4JYB - chains A and B; structure by X-ray diffraction, 2.10 A resolution.

# Chain A (and B)
Name: Methylmalonyl-CoA mutase accessory protein
Source organism: Methylobacterium extorquens
Notes: chain B of this document is another copy of the same molecule, construct and numbering; everything in this record applies to it too
UniProtKB: C5AP93 (C5AP93_METEA); residues 1-329 here = UniProt positions 1-329
Sequence (337 residues; numbered 1 to 337; the number before each row is that of its first residue):
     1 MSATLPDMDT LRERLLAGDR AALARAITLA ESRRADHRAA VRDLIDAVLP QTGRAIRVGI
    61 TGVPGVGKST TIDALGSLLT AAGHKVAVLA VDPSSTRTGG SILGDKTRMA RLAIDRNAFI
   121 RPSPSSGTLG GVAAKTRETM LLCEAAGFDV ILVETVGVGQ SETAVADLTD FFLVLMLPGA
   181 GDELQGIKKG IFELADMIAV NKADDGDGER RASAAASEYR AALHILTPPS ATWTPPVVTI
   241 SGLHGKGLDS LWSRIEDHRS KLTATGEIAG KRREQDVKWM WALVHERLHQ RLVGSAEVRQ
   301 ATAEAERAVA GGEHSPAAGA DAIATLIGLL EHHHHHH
Not modelled in the structure: 1-6, 330-337 (chain B: 1-6, 180-187, 330-337)
Sequence notes: engineered mutation Phe192 (Leu in C5AP93); expression tag (330-337)
Ligand contacts: GMP-PNP (GNP; phosphoaminophosphonic acid-guanylate ester): Val63, Pro64, Gly65, Val66, Gly67, Lys68, Ser69, Thr70, Arg108, Asn201, Lys202, Asp204, Ser241, Gly242, Leu243
What the authors report for this chain:
  - binding site for GMP-PNP: Lys68, Ser69, Arg108
  - conformationally variable residues (loop rearrangement, side-chain flip): Lys68, Ser69, Leu177 to Lys188
  - contacts within the chain: Lys68-Glu154 (salt bridge), Arg108-Glu154 (salt bridge), Val158-Lys188 (backbone contact), Glu162-Lys188
  - mutagenesis - D182A, E183A, Q185A, K188A: unchanged binding to apo-MCM
  - mutagenesis - D182A, E183A, G186S, K188E: decreased catalytic activity
  - mutagenesis - G186S, K188E: unchanged binding to MCM
  - mutagenesis - Q185A, K188A: decreased catalytic activity on MCM

# Chain A / chain B interface
Contacting residue pairs - 99 pairs, chain A then chain B:
  Arg42(A) - Ala317(B)
  Arg42(A) - Asp321(B)  salt bridge
  Asp46(A) - Glu313(B)
  Asp46(A) - His314(B)  salt bridge
  Asp46(A) - Ser315(B)  hydrogen bond (side chain-backbone)
  Asp46(A) - Ala318(B)
  Leu49(A) - Gly312(B)
  Leu49(A) - His314(B)
  Leu49(A) - Ser315(B)
  Glu138(A) - Pro316(B)
  Glu138(A) - Ala317(B)  hydrogen bond (side chain-backbone)
  Leu184(A) - Ile225(B)  hydrophobic
  Gln185(A) - Thr227(B)
  Gly186(A) - Ile225(B)
  Gly186(A) - Thr227(B)
  Ile187(A) - Ile225(B)  hydrogen bond (backbone-backbone)
  Ile187(A) - Leu226(B)
  Ile187(A) - Thr227(B)  hydrogen bond (backbone-backbone)
  Lys188(A) - Glu193(B)
  Lys189(A) - Glu193(B)  hydrogen bond (side chain-backbone)
  Lys189(A) - Thr227(B)
  Lys189(A) - Pro229(B)
  Gly190(A) - Glu193(B)  hydrogen bond (backbone-side chain)
  Ile191(A) - Glu193(B)  hydrogen bond (backbone-side chain)
  Phe192(A) - Glu193(B)  hydrogen bond (backbone-side chain)
  Glu193(A) - Lys189(B)
  Glu193(A) - Gly190(B)
  Glu193(A) - Glu193(B)  hydrogen bond (backbone-side chain)
  Tyr219(A) - Ile225(B)  hydrophobic
  Ala222(A) - Ala222(B)
  Ala222(A) - Ile225(B)  hydrophobic
  Ile225(A) - Glu218(B)
  Ile225(A) - Ala222(B)  hydrophobic
  Leu226(A) - Phe192(B)  hydrophobic
  Leu226(A) - Ala222(B)  hydrophobic
  Thr227(A) - Lys189(B)
  Pro228(A) - Lys189(B)
  Arg273(A) - Ala310(B)
  Arg273(A) - Gly312(B)
  Asp276(A) - Val309(B)
  Asp276(A) - Pro316(B)
  Val277(A) - Glu306(B)
  Val277(A) - Val309(B)
  Val277(A) - Ala310(B)  hydrophobic
  Met280(A) - Glu306(B)
  Met280(A) - Val309(B)  hydrophobic
  Met280(A) - Pro316(B)
  Met280(A) - Gly319(B)
  Met280(A) - Ala320(B)
  Met280(A) - Ile323(B)  hydrophobic
  Trp281(A) - Leu292(B)  hydrophobic
  Trp281(A) - Glu306(B)
  Leu283(A) - Ala317(B)  hydrophobic
  Leu283(A) - Ala320(B)  hydrophobic
  Val284(A) - Leu288(B)  hydrophobic
  Val284(A) - Ala320(B)  hydrophobic
  Val284(A) - Ile323(B)  hydrophobic
  Val284(A) - Leu329(B)
  His285(A) - His285(B)
  His285(A) - Leu288(B)
  Leu288(A) - Val284(B)  hydrophobic
  Leu288(A) - His285(B)
  Leu288(A) - Leu288(B)  hydrophobic
  Leu288(A) - Leu329(B)
  Arg291(A) - Gly328(B)
  Arg291(A) - Leu329(B)
  Leu292(A) - Trp281(B)  hydrophobic
  Glu306(A) - Val277(B)
  Glu306(A) - Met280(B)
  Glu306(A) - Trp281(B)  hydrogen bond
  Val309(A) - Asp276(B)
  Val309(A) - Val277(B)
  Val309(A) - Met280(B)  hydrophobic
  Ala310(A) - Arg273(B)
  Ala310(A) - Val277(B)  hydrophobic
  Glu313(A) - Leu49(B)
  His314(A) - Asp46(B)  salt bridge
  His314(A) - Leu49(B)
  Ser315(A) - Ile45(B)
  Ser315(A) - Asp46(B)  hydrogen bond (backbone-side chain)
  Ser315(A) - Leu49(B)
  Ser315(A) - Glu138(B)  hydrogen bond
  Pro316(A) - Glu138(B)
  Pro316(A) - Asp276(B)
  Pro316(A) - Met280(B)
  Ala317(A) - Arg42(B)
  Ala317(A) - Glu138(B)  hydrogen bond (backbone-side chain)
  Ala317(A) - Leu283(B)  hydrophobic
  Ala318(A) - Asp46(B)
  Gly319(A) - Met280(B)
  Ala320(A) - Met280(B)
  Ala320(A) - Leu283(B)  hydrophobic
  Ala320(A) - Val284(B)  hydrophobic
  Asp321(A) - Arg42(B)
  Asp321(A) - Arg287(B)  salt bridge
  Ile323(A) - Val284(B)  hydrophobic
  Ala324(A) - Arg287(B)
  Leu329(A) - Arg287(B)
  Leu329(A) - Arg291(B)
Other interface residues (no listed pair), chain A (56 interface residues in all): Ile45, Arg137, Leu141, Glu218, Pro235, Trp279, Arg287, Thr302, Ala305, Gly312
Other interface residues (no listed pair), chain B (52 interface residues in all): Arg137, Leu141, Leu194, Tyr219, Leu223, Trp279, Ala305, Gly311, Ala324

# Overview
56 residues of chain A and 52 residues of chain B are in contact; the contacts include 13 hydrogen bonds and 4
salt bridges. Among the polar pairs are Arg42(A)-Asp321(B), Asp46(A)-His314(B) and Asp321(A)-Arg287(B). From
the paper: a binding site for GMP-PNP at Lys68(A), Ser69(A) and Arg108(A); D182A, E183A and G186S of chain A,
among others, reduce catalytic activity; 6 substitutions were tested in all.
Chain A and chain B are both Methylmalonyl-CoA mutase accessory protein (Methylobacterium extorquens); the
structure, MeaB, A Bacterial Homolog of MMAA, Bound to GMPPNP, was determined by X-ray diffraction together
with 4JYC from the same study.
